2UUA - chains A and L of the 23 polymer chains in the assembly; structure by X-ray diffraction, 2.90 A resolution.

== Chain A ==
Molecule: 16S RRNA
From: Thermus thermophilus
Sequence (1522 nucleotides; each row starts with the number of its first residue; note: 47 numbers in that range are skipped by the numbering (no residue carries them; nothing is unmodelled there); a row labelled like 189A-189L holds insertion residues (189A, then the next letters in order); numbering starts at 0):
     0 UUUGUUGGAGAGUUUGAUCCUGGCUCAGGGUGAACGCUGGCGGCGUGCCU
    50 AAGACAUGCAAGUCGUGCGGGCCG
    76 CGGGGUUUU
    88 ACUCCG
    96 UGGUCAGCGGCGGACGGGUGAGUAACGCGUGGGU
  129A G
   130 ACCUACCCGGAAGAGGGGGACAACCCGGGGAAACUCGGGCUAAUCCCCCA
   180 UGUGGACCCG
189A-189L CCCCUUGGGGUG
   190 UGUCCAAAGGGCUUU
   216 GCCCGCUUCCGGAUGGGCCCGCGUCCCAUCAGCUAGUUGGUGGGGUAAUG
   266 GCCCACCAAGGCGACGACGGGUAGCCGGUCUGAGAGGAUGGCCGGCCACA
   316 GGGGCACUGAGACACGGGCCCCACUCCUACGGGAGGCAGCAGUUAGGAAU
   366 CUUCCGCAAUGGGCGCAAGCCUGACGGAGCGACGCCGCUUGGAGGAAGAA
   416 GCCCUUCGGGGUGUAAACUCCUGA
   441 ACCCGGGACGAAACCCCC
   460 GA
   470 CGAGGGGA
   479 CUGACGGUACCGGGGUAA
   498 UAGCGCCGGCCAACUCCGUGCCAGCAGCCGCGGUAAUACGGAGGGCGCGA
   548 GCGUUACCCGGAUUCACUGGGCGUAAAGGGCGUGUAGGCGGCCUGGGGCG
   598 UCCCAUGUGAAAGACCACGGCUCAACCGUGGGGGAGCGUGGGAUACGCUC
   648 AGGCUAGACGGUGGGAGAGGGUGGUGGAAUUCCCGGAGUAGCGGUGAAAU
   698 GCGCAGAUACCGGGAGGAACGCCGAUGGCGAAGGCAGCCACCUGGUCCAC
   748 CCGUGACGCUGAGGCGCGAAAGCGUGGGGAGCAAACCGGAUUAGAUACCC
   798 GGGUAGUCCACGCCCUAAACGAUGCGCGCUAGGUCUCUGGGUCU
   848 CCUGGGGGCCGAAGCUAACGCGUUAAGCGCGCCGCCUGGGGAGUACGGCC
   898 GCAAGGCUGAAACUCAAAGGAAUUGACGGGGGCCCGCACAAGCGGUGGAG
   948 CAUGUGGUUUAAUUCGAAGCAACGCGAAGAACCUUACCAGGCCUUGACAU
   998 GCUA
 1001A G
  1002 GGAACCCGGGUGAAAGCCUGGGGUGCCCC
1030A-1030D GCGA
  1031 GGGGAGCCCUAGCACAGGUGCUGCAUGGCCGUCGUCAGCUCGUGCCGUGA
  1081 GGUGUUGGGUUAAGUCCCGCAACGAGCGCAACCCCCGCCGUUAGUUGCCA
  1131 GCGGUUCGGCCGGGCACUCUAACGGGACUGCCCGCG
  1168 AAAGCGGGAGGAAGGAGGGGACGACGUCUGGUCAGCAUGGCCCUUACGGC
  1218 CUGGGCGACACACGUGCUACAAUGCCCACUACAAAGCGAUGCCACCCGGC
  1268 AACGGGGAGCUAAUCGCAAAAAGGUGGGCCCAGUUCGGAUUGGGGUCUGC
  1318 AACCCGACCCCAUGAAGCCGGAAUCGCUAGUAAUCGCGGAUCAGCC
 1363A A
  1364 UGCCGCGGUGAAUACGUUCCCGGGCCUUGUACACACCGCCCGUCACGCCA
  1414 UGGGAGCGGGCUCUACCCGAAGUCGCCGG
1442A-1442B GA
  1443 GCCUA
  1452 C
  1456 GGGCAGGCGCCGAGGGUAGGGCCCGUGACUGGGGCGAAGUCGUAACAAGG
  1506 UAGCUGUACCGGAAGGUGCGGCUGGA
 1531A U
  1535 C
1531C-1531D AC
  1538 C
  1532 UC
  1539 CUUUCU
Not modelled in the structure: 0-4, 1531A, 1535, 1531C-1531D, 1538
Ion coordination: Mg2+ site 1: U12, G21, G22; Mg2+ site 2: U12, C526, A914; Mg2+ site 3: G15, U920; Mg2+ site 4 near G21 (its only coordinating residue here); Mg2+ site 5: A33, C398; Mg2+ site 6: U37, G38; Mg2+ site 7: C48, G115; Mg2+ site 8 near A53 (its only coordinating residue here); Mg2+ site 9: A59, U387; Mg2+ site 10: G61, U62, G105; Mg2+ site 11: G69, G70, U99; Mg2+ site 12: A116, G117, G289; 95 more Mg2+ sites not listed; 20 more K+ sites not listed
Small-molecule neighbours: paromomycin (PAR): G1405, U1406, C1407, A1408, C1409, G1489, C1490, G1491, A1492, A1493, G1494, U1495, C1496

== Chain L ==
Molecule: 30S ribosomal protein S12
From: Thermus thermophilus
Reference sequence: Q5SHN3 (RS12_THET8); residues 5-135 here correspond to UniProt positions 1-131 (UniProt number = residue number - 4)
Amino-acid sequence (135 residues; numbered 1 to 135; the number before each row is that of its first residue):
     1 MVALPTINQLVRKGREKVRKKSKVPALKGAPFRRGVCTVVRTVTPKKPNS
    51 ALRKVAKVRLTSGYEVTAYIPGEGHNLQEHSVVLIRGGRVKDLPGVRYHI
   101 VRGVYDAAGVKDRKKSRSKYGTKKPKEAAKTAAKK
Not modelled in the structure: 1-4, 130-135
Ion coordination: Mg2+ site 1: Thr44 (shared with G1491(A) of chain A); Mg2+ site 2: Pro48 (shared with G529(A) of chain A)

== Interface between chain A and chain L ==
Contacting residue pairs (128):
  C23(A) with Lys20(L), salt bridge to the phosphate
  U24(A) with Lys23(L), salt bridge to the phosphate
  A33(A) with Phe32(L), base contact
  C34(A) with Phe32(L), sugar contact; Val101(L), sugar contact; Val104(L), phosphate contact
  G35(A) with Val104(L), phosphate contact; Ser118(L), hydrogen bond to the sugar; Gly121(L), sugar contact
  C36(A) with Arg117(L), hydrogen bond to the sugar; Ser118(L), sugar contact; Thr122(L), sugar contact; Lys123(L), salt bridge to the phosphate; Lys124(L), hydrogen bond to the phosphate
  U37(A) with Lys123(L), salt bridge to the phosphate; Lys124(L), hydrogen bond to the phosphate
  C241(A) with Arg19(L), sugar contact
  G302(A) with Lys17(L), salt bridge to the phosphate
  A303(A) with Lys17(L), salt bridge to the phosphate
  G362(A) with Lys28(L), sugar contact; Arg33(L), phosphate contact; Arg34(L), salt bridge to the phosphate; Thr61(L), phosphate contact
  A363(A) with Lys28(L), base contact; Ala30(L), base contact; Pro31(L), base contact; Phe32(L), base contact; Arg33(L), salt bridge to the phosphate; Arg34(L), salt bridge to the phosphate; Thr61(L), hydrogen bond to the phosphate; Leu84(L), sugar contact; Tyr105(L), sugar contact
  A364(A) with Lys28(L), base contact
  G500(A) with Lys124(L), salt bridge to the phosphate
  C501(A) with Arg117(L), salt bridge to the phosphate; Ser118(L), phosphate contact; Lys124(L), salt bridge to the phosphate
  G502(A) with Lys115(L), phosphate contact; Ser116(L), phosphate contact; Arg117(L), phosphate contact; Ser118(L), hydrogen bond to the phosphate; Lys119(L), hydrogen bond to the phosphate
  C503(A) with Ser116(L), hydrogen bond to the phosphate; Lys119(L), salt bridge to the phosphate
  C518(A) with Pro48(L), base contact; Ser50(L), base contact
  C519(A) with Ser50(L), hydrogen bond to the phosphate
  A520(A) with Ala51(L), phosphate contact; Leu52(L), hydrogen bond to the phosphate; Lys54(L), salt bridge to the phosphate; Glu73(L), hydrogen bond to the sugar
  G521(A) with Arg53(L), hydrogen bond to the base; Lys54(L), salt bridge to the phosphate; Gly72(L), phosphate contact; Glu73(L), phosphate contact
  C522(A) with Asn49(L), hydrogen bond to the base; Arg53(L), base contact; Tyr69(L), hydrogen bond to the phosphate; Pro71(L), phosphate contact; Gly72(L), hydrogen bond to the phosphate; Tyr120(L), sugar contact
  A523(A) with Arg53(L), base contact; Val90(L), base contact; Asp92(L), base contact; Tyr120(L), phosphate contact
  C525(A) with Arg89(L), salt bridge to the phosphate
  C526(A) with Lys91(L), salt bridge to the phosphate
  G527(A) with Asn49(L), base contact
  C528(A) with Asn49(L), hydrogen bond to the base
  G529(A) with Asn49(L), hydrogen bond to the base; Ser50(L), hydrogen bond to the base; Ala51(L), base contact
  G537(A) with Glu73(L), sugar contact; Arg113(L), salt bridge to the phosphate
  G538(A) with Arg113(L), salt bridge to the phosphate; Lys114(L), hydrogen bond to the phosphate; Lys115(L), hydrogen bond to the phosphate
  A539(A) with Lys114(L), salt bridge to the phosphate; Lys115(L), salt bridge to the phosphate
  G550(A) with Lys119(L), sugar contact
  U551(A) with Arg86(L), sugar contact
  U552(A) with Pro31(L), hydrogen bond to the sugar; Arg86(L), hydrogen bond to the sugar; Gly87(L), sugar contact
  A553(A) with Val24(L), phosphate contact; Gly29(L), hydrogen bond to the sugar; Ala30(L), sugar contact; Pro31(L), sugar contact
  C554(A) with Ser22(L), phosphate contact
  C562(A) with Arg15(L), base contact; Glu16(L), hydrogen bond to the base; Lys17(L), sugar contact
  A563(A) with Arg15(L), hydrogen bond to the base
  C564(A) with Leu10(L), phosphate contact; Arg15(L), salt bridge to the phosphate
  G567(A) with Pro5(L), base contact; Arg15(L), hydrogen bond to the base
  G568(A) with Pro5(L), base contact
  G585(A) with Asn8(L), sugar contact
  C879(A) with Thr6(L), base contact; Asn8(L), phosphate contact
  C880(A) with Thr6(L), hydrogen bond to the phosphate; Asn8(L), hydrogen bond to the phosphate; Gln9(L), phosphate contact; Arg12(L), salt bridge to the phosphate
  G881(A) with Gln9(L), hydrogen bond to the base; Arg12(L), salt bridge to the phosphate
  C882(A) with Pro5(L), base contact
  U884(A) with Arg15(L), hydrogen bond to the base
  A908(A) with Lys21(L), phosphate contact
  A909(A) with Lys21(L), salt bridge to the phosphate
  C910(A) with Arg97(L), salt bridge to the phosphate
  U911(A) with Pro94(L), phosphate contact; Gly95(L), hydrogen bond to the phosphate; Arg97(L), salt bridge to the phosphate
  C912(A) with Lys46(L), salt bridge to the phosphate; Arg89(L), salt bridge to the phosphate; Pro94(L), phosphate contact
  A913(A) with Lys46(L), salt bridge to the phosphate; Lys91(L), salt bridge to the phosphate
  C1411(A) with Arg41(L), phosphate contact
  C1412(A) with Lys57(L), salt bridge to the phosphate
  C1490(A) with Pro94(L), sugar contact
  G1491(A) with Thr44(L), sugar contact; Lys46(L), phosphate contact
  A1492(A) with Lys46(L), phosphate contact; Lys47(L), hydrogen bond to the phosphate; Ser50(L), hydrogen bond to the base
Other interface residues (no listed pair), chain A (64 interface residues in all): A32, U49, C240, G524, C883, A1413
Other interface residues (no listed pair), chain L (72 interface residues in all): Ile7, Lys13, Val18, Pro25, Pro45, Gly88, Gly103, Glu127

== In short ==
64 residues of chain A and 72 residues of chain L are in contact, with 33 hydrogen bonds and 32 salt bridges.
Polar pairs include G521(A)-Arg53(L), C522(A)-Asn49(L) and C528(A)-Asn49(L). Bound to chain A: paromomycin.
U12(A), G21(A) and G22(A) form the Mg2+ site 1.
Here chain A is 16S RRNA and chain L is 30S ribosomal protein S12, both from Thermus thermophilus. Entry 2UUA
(Structure of the Thermus thermophilus 30S ribosomal subunit complexed with a Valine-ASL with cmo5U in
position ...) was determined by X-ray diffraction (same publication as 2UUC, 2UU9 and 2UUB).
